PDB entry 9LBZ | electron microscopy, 4.00 A resolution | chains X and b of the 52 polymer chains in the assembly

# Chain X (and b)
Protein: Major capsid protein
From: Escherichia phage N4
Notes: chain b of this document is another copy of the same molecule, construct and numbering; everything in this record applies to it too
UniProtKB: Q859Q5 (CAPSD_BPN4); residue numbers follow UniProt; this construct covers 1-401
Sequence (401 residues; row label = number of the first residue in the row):
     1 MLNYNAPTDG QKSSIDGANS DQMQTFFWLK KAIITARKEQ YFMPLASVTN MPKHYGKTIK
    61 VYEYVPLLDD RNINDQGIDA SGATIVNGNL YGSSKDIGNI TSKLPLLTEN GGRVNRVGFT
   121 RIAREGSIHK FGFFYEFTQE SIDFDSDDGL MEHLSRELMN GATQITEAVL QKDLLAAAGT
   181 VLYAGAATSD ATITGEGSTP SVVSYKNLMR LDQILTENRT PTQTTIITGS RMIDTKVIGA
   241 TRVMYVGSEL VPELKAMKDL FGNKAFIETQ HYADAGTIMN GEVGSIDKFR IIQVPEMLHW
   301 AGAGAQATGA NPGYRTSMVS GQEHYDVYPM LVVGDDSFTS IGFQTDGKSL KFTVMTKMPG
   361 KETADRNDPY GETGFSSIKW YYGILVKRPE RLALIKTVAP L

# How chain X and chain b interact
Pairs across the interface (48):
  Met-1(X) / Gln-76(b)  hydrogen bond (backbone-side chain)
  Met-1(X) / Arg-116(b)
  Leu-2(X) / Gln-76(b)
  Ile-15(X) / Phe-119(b)
  Ile-15(X) / Thr-120(b)
  Ile-15(X) / Arg-121(b)
  Asp-16(X) / Arg-121(b)  salt bridge
  Gly-17(X) / Thr-120(b)
  Gly-17(X) / Arg-121(b)
  Asn-19(X) / Ile-122(b)
  Ser-20(X) / Arg-121(b)  hydrogen bond (side chain-backbone)
  Ser-20(X) / Ala-123(b)
  Asp-21(X) / Tyr-62(b)  hydrogen bond (backbone-side chain)
  Gln-22(X) / Tyr-62(b)
  Gln-22(X) / Arg-121(b)  hydrogen bond
  Met-23(X) / Lys-60(b)
  Met-23(X) / Tyr-62(b)  hydrogen bond (backbone-side chain)
  Glu-140(X) / Lys-57(b)  salt bridge
  Glu-140(X) / Lys-130(b)
  Glu-140(X) / Tyr-381(b)  hydrogen bond
  Ile-142(X) / His-54(b)
  Asp-143(X) / Lys-53(b)  salt bridge
  Asp-143(X) / His-54(b)  hydrogen bond (backbone-side chain)
  Phe-144(X) / Gly-56(b)
  Phe-144(X) / Phe-343(b)  hydrophobic
  Asp-145(X) / His-54(b)  hydrogen bond (backbone-side chain)
  Ser-146(X) / His-54(b)
  Asp-148(X) / His-54(b)
  Lys-361(X) / Met-355(b)
  Lys-361(X) / Lys-357(b)
  Ala-364(X) / Lys-357(b)
  Asp-365(X) / Asn-367(b)
  Asp-365(X) / Phe-375(b)
  Arg-366(X) / Glu-136(b)
  Arg-366(X) / Asn-367(b)
  Arg-366(X) / Thr-373(b)
  Arg-366(X) / Phe-375(b)
  Asn-367(X) / Asn-367(b)  hydrogen bond
  Pro-369(X) / Phe-134(b)  hydrophobic
  Pro-369(X) / Phe-375(b)
  Pro-369(X) / Ser-377(b)
  Tyr-370(X) / Gly-132(b)
  Tyr-370(X) / Phe-133(b)
  Tyr-370(X) / Phe-134(b)
  Tyr-370(X) / Met-355(b)
  Tyr-370(X) / Ser-377(b)
  Glu-372(X) / Lys-130(b)  salt bridge
  Glu-372(X) / Lys-379(b)  salt bridge
Also at the interface, not in a pair above, chain X (28 interface residues in all): Asp-147, Gly-360, Gly-371

# In short
28 residues of chain X face 27 of chain b across their interface, with 9 hydrogen bonds and 5 salt bridges.
Among the polar pairs are Asp-16(X)/Arg-121(b), Glu-140(X)/Lys-57(b) and Asp-143(X)/Lys-53(b).
Both chains are Major capsid protein (Escherichia phage N4). Entry 9LBZ (unique-vertex of mature phage N4) was
determined by electron microscopy, deposited together with 9LC0, 9LC1 and 9LD7.
